Entry 4WZA (X-ray diffraction, 1.90 A resolution); this record covers chains B and D of the 8 polymer chains in the assembly.

== Chain B (and D) ==
Name: Nitrogenase molybdenum-iron protein beta chain
From: Azotobacter vinelandii
Notes: EC 1.18.6.1; chain D of this document is another copy of the same molecule, construct and numbering; everything in this record applies to it too
Reference sequence: P07329 (NIFK_AZOVI); residue numbers follow UniProt; this construct covers 2-523
Sequence (522 residues; each row starts with the number of its first residue):
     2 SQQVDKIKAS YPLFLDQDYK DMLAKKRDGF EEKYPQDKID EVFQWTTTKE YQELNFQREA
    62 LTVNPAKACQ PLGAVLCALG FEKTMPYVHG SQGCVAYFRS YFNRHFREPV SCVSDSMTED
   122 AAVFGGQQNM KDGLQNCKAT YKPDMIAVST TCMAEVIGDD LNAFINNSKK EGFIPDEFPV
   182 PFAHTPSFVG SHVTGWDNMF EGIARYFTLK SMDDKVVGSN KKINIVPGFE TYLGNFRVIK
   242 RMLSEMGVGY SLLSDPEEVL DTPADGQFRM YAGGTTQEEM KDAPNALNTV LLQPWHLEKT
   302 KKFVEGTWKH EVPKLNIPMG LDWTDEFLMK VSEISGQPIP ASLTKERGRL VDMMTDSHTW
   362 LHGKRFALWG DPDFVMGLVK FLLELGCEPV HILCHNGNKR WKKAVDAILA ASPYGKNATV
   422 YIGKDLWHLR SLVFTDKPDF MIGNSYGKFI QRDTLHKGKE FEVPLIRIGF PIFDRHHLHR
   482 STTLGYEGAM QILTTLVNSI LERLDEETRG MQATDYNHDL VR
Metal / ion sites: fe(8)-S(7) cluster Fe: Cys70, Cys95, Cys153 (shared with 3 residues of chain A); Fe ion site 1: Arg108, Glu109 (shared with Asp353(D), Asp357(D) of chain D); Fe ion site 2: Asp353, Asp357 (shared with Arg108(D), Glu109(D) of chain D)
Ligand contacts: fe(8)-S(7) cluster (CLF): Cys70, Pro72, Ser92, Gly94, Cys95, Tyr98, Phe99, Thr152, Cys153, Ser188
Curated features (UniProtKB/Swiss-Prot):
  - binding site ([8Fe-7S] cluster): Cys70, Cys95, Cys153, Ser188

== How chain B and chain D interact ==
Residue-residue contacts - 131 pairs, chain B then chain D:
  Ser11(B) - Tyr517(D)  hydrogen bond (backbone-side chain)
  Ser11(B) - Asn518(D)
  Tyr12(B) - Leu505(D)  hydrophobic
  Tyr12(B) - Glu508(D)  hydrogen bond
  Tyr12(B) - Tyr517(D)
  Tyr12(B) - Asn518(D)
  Phe15(B) - Tyr517(D)
  Leu16(B) - Ala514(D)
  Lys34(B) - Gln513(D)  hydrogen bond
  Gln37(B) - Gln513(D)  hydrogen bond
  Arg105(B) - Val522(D)
  Arg108(B) - Asp357(D)
  Arg108(B) - Arg523(D)  hydrogen bond (side chain-backbone)
  Glu109(B) - Asp353(D)
  Arg238(B) - Arg350(D)
  Glu258(B) - Arg350(D)  salt bridge
  Glu259(B) - Lys346(D)  salt bridge
  Glu259(B) - Arg350(D)  salt bridge
  Asp262(B) - Arg350(D)  salt bridge
  Pro264(B) - Lys346(D)
  Pro264(B) - Gly349(D)
  Ala265(B) - Gly349(D)  hydrogen bond (backbone-backbone)
  Ala265(B) - Val352(D)
  Ala265(B) - Asp353(D)
  Lys346(B) - Glu259(D)  salt bridge
  Lys346(B) - Pro264(D)
  Gly349(B) - Pro264(D)
  Gly349(B) - Ala265(D)  hydrogen bond (backbone-backbone)
  Arg350(B) - Arg238(D)
  Arg350(B) - Glu259(D)  salt bridge
  Arg350(B) - Asp262(D)  salt bridge
  Arg350(B) - Arg481(D)
  Val352(B) - Ala265(D)
  Asp353(B) - Glu109(D)
  Asp353(B) - Ala265(D)
  Met354(B) - His478(D)
  Met354(B) - Arg481(D)
  Asp357(B) - Arg108(D)
  Asp357(B) - His477(D)
  Asp357(B) - His478(D)
  Ser358(B) - His477(D)  hydrogen bond
  Ser358(B) - His478(D)  hydrogen bond
  Trp361(B) - His477(D)
  Ser446(B) - Leu521(D)
  Tyr447(B) - Leu521(D)  hydrophobic
  Lys449(B) - Asp506(D)  salt bridge
  Lys449(B) - His519(D)
  Lys449(B) - Asp520(D)  hydrogen bond (side chain-backbone)
  Phe450(B) - His519(D)
  Gln452(B) - Arg510(D)
  Arg453(B) - Arg510(D)
  Arg453(B) - Met512(D)
  Arg453(B) - Asp516(D)  salt bridge
  Asp454(B) - Met512(D)
  Leu456(B) - Arg510(D)
  His457(B) - Met512(D)
  Glu463(B) - Arg510(D)
  Arg468(B) - Asp506(D)  salt bridge
  Phe474(B) - Leu521(D)
  Phe474(B) - Val522(D)
  Phe474(B) - Arg523(D)  hydrogen bond (backbone-backbone)
  Asp475(B) - Leu502(D)
  Asp475(B) - Asp506(D)
  Asp475(B) - Leu521(D)
  Asp475(B) - Arg523(D)
  Arg476(B) - Asn499(D)
  Arg476(B) - Leu502(D)
  Arg476(B) - Glu503(D)  salt bridge
  Arg476(B) - Asp506(D)  salt bridge
  His477(B) - Asp357(D)
  His477(B) - Ser358(D)  hydrogen bond
  His477(B) - Trp361(D)
  His477(B) - Thr495(D)
  His477(B) - Val498(D)
  His477(B) - Asn499(D)  hydrogen bond (backbone-side chain)
  His477(B) - Leu502(D)
  His477(B) - Arg523(D)  hydrogen bond (side chain-backbone)
  His478(B) - Met354(D)
  His478(B) - Asp357(D)
  His478(B) - Ser358(D)  hydrogen bond
  His478(B) - Leu494(D)
  His478(B) - Thr495(D)
  Leu479(B) - Asn499(D)
  Arg481(B) - Met354(D)
  Met491(B) - Arg481(D)
  Leu494(B) - His478(D)
  Thr495(B) - His477(D)
  Thr495(B) - His478(D)
  Val498(B) - His477(D)
  Asn499(B) - Arg476(D)
  Asn499(B) - His477(D)  hydrogen bond (side chain-backbone)
  Asn499(B) - Leu479(D)
  Leu502(B) - Asp475(D)
  Leu502(B) - Arg476(D)
  Leu502(B) - His477(D)
  Glu503(B) - Arg476(D)  salt bridge
  Asp506(B) - Lys449(D)  salt bridge
  Asp506(B) - Arg468(D)  salt bridge
  Asp506(B) - Asp475(D)
  Asp506(B) - Arg476(D)  salt bridge
  Glu508(B) - Tyr12(D)  hydrogen bond
  Arg510(B) - Gln452(D)
  Arg510(B) - Arg453(D)
  Arg510(B) - Leu456(D)
  Arg510(B) - Glu463(D)  salt bridge
  Met512(B) - Arg453(D)
  Met512(B) - Asp454(D)
  Met512(B) - His457(D)
  Gln513(B) - Lys34(D)  hydrogen bond
  Gln513(B) - Gln37(D)  hydrogen bond
  Thr515(B) - Tyr12(D)
  Asp516(B) - Arg453(D)  salt bridge
  Tyr517(B) - Ser11(D)  hydrogen bond (side chain-backbone)
  Tyr517(B) - Tyr12(D)
  Tyr517(B) - Phe15(D)
  Tyr517(B) - Leu16(D)
  Asn518(B) - Ser11(D)
  Asn518(B) - Tyr12(D)
  His519(B) - Lys449(D)
  His519(B) - Phe450(D)
  Asp520(B) - Lys449(D)  hydrogen bond (backbone-side chain)
  Leu521(B) - Ser446(D)
  Leu521(B) - Tyr447(D)  hydrophobic
  Leu521(B) - Phe474(D)
  Leu521(B) - Asp475(D)
  Val522(B) - Arg105(D)
  Val522(B) - Phe474(D)
  Arg523(B) - Arg108(D)  hydrogen bond (backbone-side chain)
  Arg523(B) - Phe474(D)  hydrogen bond (backbone-backbone)
  Arg523(B) - Asp475(D)
  Arg523(B) - His477(D)  hydrogen bond (backbone-side chain)
Also at the interface, not in a pair above, chain B (69 interface residues in all): Pro13, Phe44, Thr263, Leu505, Thr509, Ala514
Also at the interface, not in a pair above, chain D (69 interface residues in all): Pro13, Phe44, Glu258, Thr263, Met491, Thr509, Thr515

== Overview ==
Chain B and chain D each contribute 69 residues to their interface, with 24 hydrogen bonds and 18 salt
bridges. Polar contacts include Glu258(B)-Arg350(D), Glu259(B)-Lys346(D) and Glu259(B)-Arg350(D). Bound to
chain B: fe(8)-S(7) cluster. Curated annotation (UniProt) lists 4 [8Fe-7S] cluster-binding residues on chain
B.
Both chains are Nitrogenase molybdenum-iron protein beta chain (Azotobacter vinelandii). Entry 4WZA
(Asymmetric Nucleotide Binding in the Nitrogenase Complex) was determined by X-ray diffraction.
